8BPX - chains K and N of the 67 polymer chains in the assembly; structure by electron microscopy, 2.09 A resolution.

[Chain K]
Protein: NADH-ubiquinone oxidoreductase chain 4L
Source organism: Arabidopsis thaliana
Notes: EC 7.1.1.2
Reference sequence: Q04614 (NU4LM_ARATH); residue numbers follow UniProt; this construct covers 1-100
Chain sequence (100 residues; each row starts with the number of its first residue):
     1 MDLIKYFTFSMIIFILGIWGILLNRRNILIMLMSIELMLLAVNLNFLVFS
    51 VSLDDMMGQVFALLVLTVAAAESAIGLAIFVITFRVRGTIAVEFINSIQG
Construct notes: conflict L44 (Ser in Q04614)
Modified / non-standard residues: M1 (N-formylmethionine; FME)

[Chain N]
Protein: NADH-ubiquinone oxidoreductase chain 2
Source organism: Arabidopsis thaliana
Notes: EC 7.1.1.2
Reference sequence: O05000 (NU2M_ARATH); numbering as in UniProt (aligned over 1-499)
Chain sequence (499 residues; each row starts with the number of its first residue):
     1 MKAEFVRILPHMFNLFLAVFPEIFIINATFILLIHGVVFSTSKKYDYPPL
    51 ASNVGWLGLLSVLITLLLLAAGAPLLTIAHLFWNNLFRRDNFTYFCQIFL
   101 LLSTAGTISMCFDFFDQERFDAFEFIVLILLSTCGMLFMISAYDLIAMYL
   151 AIELQSLCFYVIAASKRKSEFSTEAGLKYLILGAFSSGILLFGCSMIYGS
   201 TGATHFDQLAKILTGYEITGARSSGIFMGILFIAVGFLFKITAVPFHMWA
   251 PDIYEGSPTPVTAFLSIAPKISIFANILRVFIYGSYGATLQQIFFFCSIA
   301 SMILGALAAMAQTKVKRLLAYSSIGHVGYICIGFSCGTIEGIQSLLIGIF
   351 IYALMTMDAFAIVLALRQTRVKYIADLGALAKTNPILAITFSITMFSYAG
   401 IPPLAGFCSKFYLFFAALGCGAYFLALVGVVTSVIGCFYYIRLVKRMFFD
   451 TPRTWILYEPMDRNKSLLLAMTSFFITLFLLYPSPLFSVTHQMALSLYL
Not modelled in the structure: 1-11
Cystine bridges: C336-C420
Small-molecule neighbours:
  - 1,2-diacyl-glycerol-3-sn-phosphate (3PH), molecule 1: F13, F16, F20, I23, I26, N27, F30
  - 1,2-diacyl-glycerol-3-sn-phosphate (3PH), molecule 2: N27, F30, I31, I34, H35, F39, Y45
  - phosphatidylcholine (PC7; (7S)-4-hydroxy-N,N,N-trimethyl-9-oxo-7-[(palmitoyloxy)methyl]-3,5,8-trioxa-4-phosphahexacosan-1-aminium 4-oxide), molecule 1: L63, L66, L67, A70, A71, L102, L354, L468, M471, T472, F475
  - phosphatidylcholine (PC7), molecule 2: N384, P385, I386, I389, P403, F474
  - phosphatidylglycerol (PGT; (1S)-2-{[{[(2R)-2,3-dihydroxypropyl]oxy}(hydroxy)phosphoryl]oxy}-1-[(palmitoyloxy)methyl]ethyl stearate), molecule 1: M12, F16, V19, I23, I26, F138
  - phosphatidylglycerol (PGT), molecule 2: L418, Y423, L427, V430
  - phosphatidylethanolamine (PTY), molecule 1: W56, L59, L102, S103, A105, G106, S109, L354, M357, R463, N464, L467, L468, M471, F474, F475
  - phosphatidylethanolamine (PTY), molecule 2: A70, A73, N91, Y94, F95, C96, I98, F99, L102, I271, L346, I349, F350, L354, L486, V489, T490, Q492, M493
  - phosphatidylethanolamine (PTY), molecule 3: F295, F296, I299, A300, I303, L304, C420, G421, A422, F424, L425
  - phosphatidylethanolamine (PTY), molecule 4: M310, V431, V434, I435, F438, R442, K445
  - phosphatidylethanolamine (PTY), molecule 5: F350, F474, F475, L478, F479, L481, Y482, P485, L486, V489
  - Q7G (2-{[(4-O-alpha-D-glucopyranosyl-alpha-D-glucopyranosyl)oxy]methyl}-4-{[(3beta,9beta,14beta,17beta,25R)-spirost-5-en-3-yl]oxy}butyl 4-O-alpha-D-glucopyranosyl-alpha-D-glucopyranoside): P403, F407, C408, F411, Y412, L480, L481, F487
  - UQ5 (2,3-dimethoxy-5-methyl-6-(3,11,15,19-tetramethyl-eicosa-2,6,10,14,18-pentaenyl)-[1,4]benzoquinone): V244, P245, H247, M248, F296, C297, A300, L304

[Chain K / chain N interface]
Contacting residue pairs - 71 pairs, chain K then chain N:
  F7(K) with M196(N), hydrophobic
  M11(K) with F192(N), hydrophobic
  I18(K) with F185(N), hydrophobic
  M31(K) with I181(N), hydrophobic
  L32(K) with L180(N), hydrophobic
  I35(K) with I181(N); A184(N), hydrophobic
  M38(K) with F185(N), hydrophobic
  L39(K) with L191(N), hydrophobic
  V42(K) with G188(N); L191(N); F192(N)
  N45(K) with F192(N); S195(N), hydrogen bond
  F46(K) with C194(N); S195(N); Y198(N), hydrophobic
  F49(K) with S195(N); Y198(N), hydrophobic; G199(N)
  S50(K) with Y198(N)
  L53(K) with Y198(N); G199(N); G202(N)
  D55(K) with Y198(N), hydrogen bond
  M57(K) with Y198(N)
  G58(K) with Y198(N), hydrogen bond (backbone-side chain)
  F61(K) with I146(N), hydrophobic; Y149(N), hydrophobic; L191(N), hydrophobic
  L64(K) with L150(N), hydrophobic
  V65(K) with Y149(N), hydrophobic; L191(N), hydrophobic
  V68(K) with Y149(N); L150(N), hydrophobic; E153(N)
  A71(K) with L157(N), hydrophobic
  E72(K) with Y160(N); L180(N); A184(N)
  I75(K) with V161(N), hydrophobic
  G76(K) with L180(N)
  I79(K) with G176(N); L177(N); L180(N), hydrophobic
  F80(K) with L177(N), hydrophobic
  I82(K) with T173(N)
  T83(K) with T173(N); L177(N)
  V86(K) with R167(N); E170(N); T173(N)
  R87(K) with E170(N), hydrogen bond (side chain-backbone); T173(N), hydrogen bond; E174(N)
  I95(K) with E174(N); L177(N), hydrophobic; K178(N)
  N96(K) with E174(N), hydrogen bond (backbone-side chain)
  S97(K) with E174(N), hydrogen bond (backbone-side chain)
  I98(K) with F171(N); E174(N), hydrogen bond (backbone-side chain); K178(N), hydrogen bond (backbone-side chain); D252(N); E255(N); G256(N); R317(N)
  Q99(K) with R317(N), hydrogen bond (backbone-side chain)
  G100(K) with Q312(N), hydrogen bond (backbone-side chain); R317(N); Y321(N), hydrogen bond (backbone-side chain)
Interface residues without a listed pair, chain K (39 interface residues in all): F14, I28
Interface residues without a listed pair, chain N (40 interface residues in all): A164, K168, A175, I189, T204, F232

[Overview]
39 residues of chain K face 40 of chain N across their interface, with 12 hydrogen bonds. Polar pairs include
N45(K)-S195(N), D55(K)-Y198(N) and G58(K)-Y198(N). Chain N binds phosphatidylglycerol, compound UQ5, 5 copies
of phosphatidylethanolamine, compound Q7G and phosphatidylcholine among other ligands.
Chain K is NADH-ubiquinone oxidoreductase chain 4L and chain N is NADH-ubiquinone oxidoreductase chain 2, both
from Arabidopsis thaliana; the structure, Cryo-EM structure of the Arabidopsis thaliana I+III2 supercomplex
(Complete composition), was determined by electron microscopy (same publication as 8BED, 8BEE, 8BEF, 8BEH,
8BEL, 8BEP, 8BQ5 and 8BQ6).
